8JY5 - chain A; structure by electron microscopy, 4.17 A resolution (low resolution: residue-level contacts below are approximate; hydrogen-bond / salt-bridge calls are withheld).

Chain A:
Protein: ATP-binding cassette sub-family C member 2
Organism: Homo sapiens
Notes: EC 7.6.2.-, 7.6.2.2, 7.6.2.3
UniProt: Q92887 (MRP2_HUMAN); residue numbers follow UniProt; this construct covers 1-1545
Chain sequence (1565 residues; numbered 1 to 1565; the number before each row is that of its first residue):
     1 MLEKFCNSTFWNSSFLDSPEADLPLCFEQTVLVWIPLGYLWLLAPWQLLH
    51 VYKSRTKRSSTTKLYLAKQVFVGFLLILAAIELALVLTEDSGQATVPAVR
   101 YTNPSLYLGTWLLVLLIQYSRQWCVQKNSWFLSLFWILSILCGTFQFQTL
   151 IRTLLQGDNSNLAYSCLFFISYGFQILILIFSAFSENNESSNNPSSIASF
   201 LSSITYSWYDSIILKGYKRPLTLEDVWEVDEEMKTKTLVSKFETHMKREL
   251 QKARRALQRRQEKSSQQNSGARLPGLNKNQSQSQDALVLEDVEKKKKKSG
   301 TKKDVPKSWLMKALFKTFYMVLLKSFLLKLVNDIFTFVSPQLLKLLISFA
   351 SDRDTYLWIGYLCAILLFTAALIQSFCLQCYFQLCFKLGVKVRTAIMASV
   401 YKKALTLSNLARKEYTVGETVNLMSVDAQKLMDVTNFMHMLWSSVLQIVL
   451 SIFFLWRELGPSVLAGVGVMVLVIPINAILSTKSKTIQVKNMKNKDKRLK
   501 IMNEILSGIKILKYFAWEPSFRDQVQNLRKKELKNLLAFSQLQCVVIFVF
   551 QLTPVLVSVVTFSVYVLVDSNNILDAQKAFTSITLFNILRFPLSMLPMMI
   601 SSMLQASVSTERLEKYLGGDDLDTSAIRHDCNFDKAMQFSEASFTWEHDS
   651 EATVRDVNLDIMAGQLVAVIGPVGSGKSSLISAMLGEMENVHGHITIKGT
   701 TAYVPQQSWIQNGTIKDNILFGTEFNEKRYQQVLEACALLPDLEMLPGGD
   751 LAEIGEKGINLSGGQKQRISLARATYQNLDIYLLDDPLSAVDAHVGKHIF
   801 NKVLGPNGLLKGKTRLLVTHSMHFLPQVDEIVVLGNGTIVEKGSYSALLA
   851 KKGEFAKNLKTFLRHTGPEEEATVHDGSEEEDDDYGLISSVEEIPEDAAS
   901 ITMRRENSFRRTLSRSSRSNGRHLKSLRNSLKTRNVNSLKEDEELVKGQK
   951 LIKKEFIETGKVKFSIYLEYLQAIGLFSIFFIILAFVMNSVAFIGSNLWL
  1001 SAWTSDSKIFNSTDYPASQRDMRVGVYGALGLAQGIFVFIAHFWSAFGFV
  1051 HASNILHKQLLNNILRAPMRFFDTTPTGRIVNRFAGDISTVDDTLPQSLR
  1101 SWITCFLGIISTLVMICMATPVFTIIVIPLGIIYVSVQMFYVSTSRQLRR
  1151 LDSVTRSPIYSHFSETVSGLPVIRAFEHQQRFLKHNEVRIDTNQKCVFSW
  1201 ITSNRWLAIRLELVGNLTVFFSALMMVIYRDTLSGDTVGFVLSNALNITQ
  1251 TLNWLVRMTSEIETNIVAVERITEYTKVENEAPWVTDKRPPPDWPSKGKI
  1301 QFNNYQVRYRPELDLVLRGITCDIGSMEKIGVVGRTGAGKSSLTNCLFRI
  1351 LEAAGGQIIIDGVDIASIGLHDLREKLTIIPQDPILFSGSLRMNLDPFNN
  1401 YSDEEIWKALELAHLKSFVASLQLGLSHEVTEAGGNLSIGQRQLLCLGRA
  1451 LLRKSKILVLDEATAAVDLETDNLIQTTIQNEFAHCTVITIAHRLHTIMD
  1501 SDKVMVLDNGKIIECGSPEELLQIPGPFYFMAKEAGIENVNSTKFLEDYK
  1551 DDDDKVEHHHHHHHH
Unresolved in the structure: 259-307, 933-962, 1537-1565
Construct notes: expression tag (1546-1565)
Cystine bridges: Cys6-Cys26
Swiss-Prot annotation at these positions:
  - binding site (ATP): Gly671 to Ser678, Gly1334 to Ser1341
  - modified residue (Phosphoserine): Ser281, Ser283, Ser878, Ser926, Ser930, Ser938, Ser1438
  - glycosylation (N-linked (GlcNAc...) asparagine): Asn7, Asn12, Asn1011
  - natural variant: Asp333 (D333G: Decreased expression), Arg353 (R353H: Altered transporter activity), Thr486 (T486I: Altered transporter activity), Arg768 (R768W: In DJS), Gly921 (G921S: Altered transporter activity), Ile1036 (I1036T: No effect on transporter activity), Arg1150 (R1150H: In DJS), Ile1173 (I1173F: In DJS), Arg1174 (R1174H: Decreased expression), Arg1181 (R1181L: Decreased expression), Asn1244 (N1244K: Decreased transporter activity), Pro1291 (P1291L: Altered transporter activity), 2 further natural variant entries in UniProt
  - mutagenesis: Trp1254 (W1254A/C: Fails to transport methotrexate, leukotriene C4 and estradiol glucuronide; W1254F: Fails to transport methotrexate and leukotriene C4. Does not affect estradiol glucuronide transport ...)
What the authors report for this chain:
  - catalytic residues: Glu1462
  - mutagenesis - E1462Q: abolished catalytic activity
  - mutagenesis - S878D/S926D/S930D, E892Q, E893Q: increased catalytic activity
  - mutagenesis - R1150H: unchanged expression (proposed by the authors, not directly observed)
  - mutagenesis - R1150H: increased catalytic activity on BDT
  - mutagenesis - R1150H: increased catalytic activity on E217betaG
  - post-translational modification sites: Ser878, Ser926, Ser930 (proposed by the authors, not directly observed)
  - disease-associated variants - R1150H: unchanged expression
  - disease-associated variants - R1150H (0.49 and 53.73 uM): decreased catalytic activity on BDT
  - disease-associated variants - R1150H (0.49 and 53.73 uM): decreased catalytic activity on E217betaG

Overview:
UniProt lists 16 ATP-binding residues and one mutagenesis site. The paper reports the catalytic residue
Glu1462; S878D/S926D/S930D, E892Q and E893Q increase catalytic activity; 5 substitutions were tested in all.
Chain A is ATP-binding cassette sub-family C member 2 (Homo sapiens); the structure, Cryo-EM structure of
human ABC transporter ABCC2 in apo" state, was determined by electron microscopy (same publication as 8JX7,
8JXQ, 8JXU and 8JY4).
